Entry 5VOE (X-ray diffraction, 2.00 A resolution); this record covers chains H and A of the 3 polymer chains in the assembly.

== Chain H ==
Molecule: Coagulation factor X
From: Homo sapiens
Notes: EC 3.4.21.6
UniProtKB: P00742 (FA10_HUMAN); the construct lacks a stretch of the UniProt sequence and is renumbered around it, so the offset changes along the chain: 16-61 = UniProt 235-280; 62-124 = UniProt 282-344; 125-131 = UniProt 346-352; 132-146 = UniProt 355-369; 4 more segments
Sequence (233 residues; each row starts with the number of its first residue; note: 2 numbers in that range are skipped by the numbering (no residue carries them; nothing is unmodelled there); a row labelled like 131A-131B holds insertion residues (131A, then the next letters in order)):
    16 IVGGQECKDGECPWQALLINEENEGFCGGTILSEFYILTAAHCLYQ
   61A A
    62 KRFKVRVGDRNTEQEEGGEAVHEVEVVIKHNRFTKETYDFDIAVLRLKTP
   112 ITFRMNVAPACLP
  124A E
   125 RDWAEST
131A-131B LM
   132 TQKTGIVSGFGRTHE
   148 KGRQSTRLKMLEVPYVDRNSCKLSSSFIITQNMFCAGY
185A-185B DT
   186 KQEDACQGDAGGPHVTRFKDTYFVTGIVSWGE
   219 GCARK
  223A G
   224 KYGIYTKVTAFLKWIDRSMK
Unresolved in the structure: 148-149
Sequence notes: engineered mutation Ala195 (Ser419 in P00742)
Disulfides: Cys22-Cys27, Cys42-Cys58, Cys168-Cys182, Cys191-Cys220
Ion coordination: Ca2+: Asp70, Asn72, Gln75, Glu80; Na+: Tyr185, Asp185A, Arg222, Lys224
UniProt features mapped onto this chain:
  - active site (Charge relay system): His57, Asp102
Reported in the primary citation:
  - binding site for Aptamer 11F7t (chain A): Leu59, Val88, Ile89, Asn92, Arg93, Lys236, Arg240

== Chain A ==
Molecule: Aptamer 11F7t
Sequence (36 nucleotides; each row starts with the number of its first residue):
     1 GAGAGXXXXAGXGAGAXAAXAXXXGGXXXXGXXXXX
Modified / non-standard residues: CFL (4-amino-1-(2-deoxy-2-fluoro-5-O-phosphono-beta-D-arabinofuranosyl)pyrimidin-2(1H)-one) at position 6, CFL (4-amino-1-(2-deoxy-2-fluoro-5-O-phosphono-beta-D-arabinofuranosyl)pyrimidin-2(1H)-one) at position 7, CFL (4-amino-1-(2-deoxy-2-fluoro-5-O-phosphono-beta-D-arabinofuranosyl)pyrimidin-2(1H)-one) at position 8, CFL (4-amino-1-(2-deoxy-2-fluoro-5-O-phosphono-beta-D-arabinofuranosyl)pyrimidin-2(1H)-one) at position 9, CFL (4-amino-1-(2-deoxy-2-fluoro-5-O-phosphono-beta-D-arabinofuranosyl)pyrimidin-2(1H)-one) at position 12, UFT (2'-deoxy-2'-fluorouridine 5'-(dihydrogen phosphate)) at position 17, UFT (2'-deoxy-2'-fluorouridine 5'-(dihydrogen phosphate)) at position 20, CFL (4-amino-1-(2-deoxy-2-fluoro-5-O-phosphono-beta-D-arabinofuranosyl)pyrimidin-2(1H)-one) at position 22, UFT (2'-deoxy-2'-fluorouridine 5'-(dihydrogen phosphate)) at position 23, UFT (2'-deoxy-2'-fluorouridine 5'-(dihydrogen phosphate)) at position 24, CFL (4-amino-1-(2-deoxy-2-fluoro-5-O-phosphono-beta-D-arabinofuranosyl)pyrimidin-2(1H)-one) at position 27, CFL (4-amino-1-(2-deoxy-2-fluoro-5-O-phosphono-beta-D-arabinofuranosyl)pyrimidin-2(1H)-one) at position 28, CFL (4-amino-1-(2-deoxy-2-fluoro-5-O-phosphono-beta-D-arabinofuranosyl)pyrimidin-2(1H)-one) at position 29, CFL (4-amino-1-(2-deoxy-2-fluoro-5-O-phosphono-beta-D-arabinofuranosyl)pyrimidin-2(1H)-one) at position 30, CFL (4-amino-1-(2-deoxy-2-fluoro-5-O-phosphono-beta-D-arabinofuranosyl)pyrimidin-2(1H)-one) at position 32, UFT (2'-deoxy-2'-fluorouridine 5'-(dihydrogen phosphate)) at position 33, CFL (4-amino-1-(2-deoxy-2-fluoro-5-O-phosphono-beta-D-arabinofuranosyl)pyrimidin-2(1H)-one) at position 34, UFT (2'-deoxy-2'-fluorouridine 5'-(dihydrogen phosphate)) at position 35, UFT (2'-deoxy-2'-fluorouridine 5'-(dihydrogen phosphate)) at position 36
Ion coordination: Mg2+ site 1: A10, CFL_22; Mg2+ site 2 near UFT_24 (its only coordinating residue here)

== How chain H and chain A interact ==
Contacting residue pairs - 24 pairs, chain H then chain A:
  Leu59(H) - A10(A)  hydrogen bond to the base
  Leu59(H) - A21(A)  base contact
  Tyr60(H) - A10(A)  base contact
  Tyr60(H) - A21(A)  base contact
  Val88(H) - A10(A)  hydrogen bond to the sugar
  Val88(H) - G11(A)  sugar contact
  Ile89(H) - A10(A)  sugar contact
  Ile89(H) - G11(A)  sugar contact
  Lys90(H) - A10(A)  hydrogen bond to the sugar
  Asn92(H) - CFL_8(A)  base contact
  Asn92(H) - CFL_9(A)  sugar contact
  Asn92(H) - CFL_30(A)  base contact
  Arg93(H) - CFL_7(A)  base contact
  Arg93(H) - CFL_8(A)  base contact
  Arg93(H) - CFL_30(A)  base contact
  Arg93(H) - G31(A)  hydrogen bond to the sugar
  Phe101(H) - G31(A)  sugar contact
  Lys236(H) - CFL_29(A)  phosphate contact
  Lys236(H) - CFL_30(A)  base contact
  Trp237(H) - CFL_29(A)  base contact
  Arg240(H) - G11(A)  base contact
  Arg240(H) - CFL_28(A)  base contact
  Arg240(H) - CFL_29(A)  sugar contact
  Lys243(H) - CFL_28(A)  base contact
Interface residues without a listed pair, chain H (14 interface residues in all): Val87, His91
Interface residues without a listed pair, chain A (11 interface residues in all): CFL_12
From the paper, about this interface:
  - interface residues, chain A: A10(A), A21(A)

== In short ==
14 residues of chain H face 11 of chain A across their interface, with 4 hydrogen bonds. Among the polar pairs
are Leu59(H)-A10(A), Val88(H)-A10(A) and Lys90(H)-A10(A). The paper reports a binding site for Aptamer 11F7t
(chain A) at Leu59(H), Val88(H) and Ile89(H) among others; interface residues A10(A) and A21(A).
Chain H is Coagulation factor X (Homo sapiens) and chain A is Aptamer 11F7t; the structure, DesGla-XaS195A
Bound to Aptamer 11F7t, was determined by X-ray diffraction, deposited together with 5VOF.
